Entry 5JTR (solution NMR); this record covers chains B and H of the 8 polymer chains in the assembly.

== Chain B ==
Molecule: Protein-export protein SecB
Source organism: Escherichia coli O157:H7
UniProt: P0AG88 (SECB_ECO57); numbering as in UniProt (aligned over 1-155)
Sequence (155 residues; each row starts with the number of its first residue):
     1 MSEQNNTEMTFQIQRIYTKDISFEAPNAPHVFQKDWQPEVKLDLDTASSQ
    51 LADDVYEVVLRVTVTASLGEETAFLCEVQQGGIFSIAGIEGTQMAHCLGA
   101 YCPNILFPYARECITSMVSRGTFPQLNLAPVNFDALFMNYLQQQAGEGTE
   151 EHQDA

== Chain H ==
Molecule: Maltose-binding periplasmic protein
Source organism: Escherichia coli O157:H7
UniProt: P0AEY0 (MALE_ECO57); numbering as in UniProt (aligned over 168-207)
Sequence (40 residues; each row starts with the number of its first residue):
   168 KGKSALMFNLQEPYFTWPLIAADGGYAFKYENGKYDIKDV

== Chain B / chain H interface ==
Contacting residue pairs (11):
  Glu150(B) - Ala172(H)
  Glu151(B) - Lys170(H)
  His152(B) - Lys168(H)
  His152(B) - Gly169(H)
  His152(B) - Lys170(H)
  Gln153(B) - Lys168(H)
  Gln153(B) - Gly169(H)
  Gln153(B) - Lys170(H)
  Ala155(B) - Lys168(H)
  Ala155(B) - Gly169(H)
  Ala155(B) - Gln178(H)
Also at the interface, not in a pair above, chain B (6 interface residues in all): Asp154
Also at the interface, not in a pair above, chain H (6 interface residues in all): Glu179

== Overview ==
Chain B and chain H each contribute 6 residues to their interface.
Chain B is Protein-export protein SecB and chain H is Maltose-binding periplasmic protein, both from
Escherichia coli O157:H7; the structure, The structure of chaperone SecB in complex with unstructured MBP
binding site e, was determined by solution NMR together with 5JTL, 5JTM, 5JTN, 5JTO, 5JTP and 5JTQ from the
same study.
